9PAF - chains A and B of the 12 polymer chains in the assembly; structure by electron microscopy, 3.82 A resolution.

Chain A (and B):
Name: Vesicle-fusing ATPase
From: Cricetulus griseus
Notes: EC 3.6.4.6; chain B of this document is another copy of the same molecule, construct and numbering; everything in this record applies to it too
UniProt: P18708 (NSF_CRIGR); numbering as in UniProt (aligned over 1-744)
Sequence (747 residues; each row starts with the number of its first residue; numbers below 1 keep their minus sign (Gly-2 is residue -2)):
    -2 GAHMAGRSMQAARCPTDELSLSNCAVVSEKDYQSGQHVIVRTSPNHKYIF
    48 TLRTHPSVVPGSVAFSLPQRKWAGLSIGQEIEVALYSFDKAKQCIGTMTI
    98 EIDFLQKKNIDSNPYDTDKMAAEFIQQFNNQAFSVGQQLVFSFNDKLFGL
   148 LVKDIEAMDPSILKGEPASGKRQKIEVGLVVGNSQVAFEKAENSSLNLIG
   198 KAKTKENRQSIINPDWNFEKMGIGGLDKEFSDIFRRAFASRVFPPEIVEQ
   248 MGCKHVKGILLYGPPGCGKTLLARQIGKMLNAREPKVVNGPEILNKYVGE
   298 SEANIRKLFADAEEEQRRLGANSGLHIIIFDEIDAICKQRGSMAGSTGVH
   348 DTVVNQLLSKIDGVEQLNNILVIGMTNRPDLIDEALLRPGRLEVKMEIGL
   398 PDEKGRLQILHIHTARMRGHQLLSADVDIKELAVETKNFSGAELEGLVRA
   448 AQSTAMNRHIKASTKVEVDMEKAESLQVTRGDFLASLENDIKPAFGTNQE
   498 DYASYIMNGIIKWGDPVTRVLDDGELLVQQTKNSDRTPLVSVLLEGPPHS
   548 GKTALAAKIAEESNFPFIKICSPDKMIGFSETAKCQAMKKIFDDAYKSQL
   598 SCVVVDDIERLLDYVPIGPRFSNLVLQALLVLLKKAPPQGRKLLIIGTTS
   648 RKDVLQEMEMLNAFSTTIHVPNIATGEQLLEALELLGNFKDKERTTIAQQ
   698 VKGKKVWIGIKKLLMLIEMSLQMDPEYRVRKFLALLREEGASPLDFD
Unresolved in the structure: -2 to 0, 154-168, 741-744 (chain B: -2 to 204, 339-344, 461-467, 741-744)
Differences from the reference sequence: expression tag (-2 to 0)
Small-molecule neighbours:
  - ADP (adenosine-5'-diphosphate): Gly219, Ile220, Gly221, Leu223, Pro262, Gly263, Cys264, Gly265, Lys266, Thr267, Leu268, Ile406, His410, Gly438, Ala439, Glu442
  - ATP (adenosine-5'-triphosphate), molecule 1: Asp359, Arg385, Arg388
  - ATP, molecule 2: Tyr502, Met504, Asn505, Gly506, Ile507, Ile508, Trp510, Val514, Pro545, His546, Ser547, Gly548, Lys549, Thr550, Ala551, Leu552, Ile707, Lys708
Curated features (UniProtKB/Swiss-Prot):
  - binding site (ATP): Asn505 to Trp510, Pro545 to Leu552
  - binding site (Mg(2+)): Thr550
  - modified residue: Lys105 (N6-acetyllysine), Ser207 (Phosphoserine), Tyr259 (Phosphotyrosine), Ser569 (Phosphoserine)
Reported in the primary citation:
  - post-translational modification sites: Ser207 (citing earlier work)

How chain A and chain B interact:
Contacting residue pairs (71; chain A residue first):
  Arg205(A) with Glu468(B), hydrogen bond (backbone-backbone); Glu471(B), salt bridge
  Gln206(A) with Glu468(B)
  Ser207(A) with Ser460(B), hydrogen bond; Lys469(B)
  Ile209(A) with Lys458(B)
  Phe231(A) with Asn454(B), hydrogen bond (backbone-side chain); Lys458(B)
  Arg232(A) with Thr451(B), hydrogen bond; Asn454(B); Asp487(B), salt bridge
  Arg233(A) with Arg446(B); Ala447(B); Asp487(B), salt bridge
  Ala236(A) with Met453(B)
  Ser237(A) with Met453(B)
  Val239(A) with Ile457(B), hydrophobic
  Phe240(A) with Leu473(B), hydrophobic
  Ile244(A) with Ala470(B), hydrophobic
  Gln247(A) with His417(B), hydrogen bond
  Met248(A) with Leu419(B), hydrophobic; Met453(B), hydrophobic; Leu473(B), hydrophobic
  Cys250(A) with Gln449(B)
  Lys251(A) with Arg446(B)
  Tyr294(A) with Lys293(B)
  Val295(A) with Asn292(B); Lys293(B)
  Arg303(A) with Glu289(B)
  Gly338(A) with Arg375(B), hydrogen bond (backbone-side chain)
  Ser339(A) with Leu378(B)
  Met340(A) with Gln583(B), hydrogen bond
  Asn352(A) with Glu329(B); Ala332(B)
  Gln353(A) with Asn286(B), hydrogen bond (side chain-backbone)
  Ser356(A) with Asn286(B); Gly287(B), hydrogen bond (side chain-backbone); Asp328(B)
  Gly360(A) with Arg271(B)
  Val361(A) with Arg271(B), hydrogen bond (backbone-side chain)
  Glu362(A) with Asn286(B)
  Gln363(A) with Arg271(B)
  Pro386(A) with Glu440(B); Arg446(B)
  Glu390(A) with Arg446(B), salt bridge
  Gln527(A) with Met716(B); Gln719(B)
  Asn530(A) with Gln719(B)
  Ser531(A) with Glu715(B), hydrogen bond
  Arg533(A) with Leu683(B); Asn685(B); Glu715(B)
  Thr534(A) with Met712(B)
  Pro616(A) with Arg617(B), hydrogen bond (backbone-side chain)
  Phe618(A) with Ile614(B), hydrophobic; Arg617(B), hydrogen bond (backbone-side chain)
  Asn620(A) with Asp610(B)
  Gln624(A) with Arg607(B), hydrogen bond; Asp610(B); Tyr611(B)
  Val628(A) with Ile574(B), hydrophobic
  Leu629(A) with Ile574(B), hydrophobic
  Lys632(A) with Asp571(B)
  Glu654(A) with Pro613(B); Ile614(B)
  Met655(A) with Ile614(B), hydrophobic
  Glu656(A) with Pro613(B); Arg648(B), salt bridge
  Asn659(A) with His546(B)
  Ser662(A) with Met712(B)
  Thr663(A) with Met716(B)
Interface residues without a listed pair, chain A (78 interface residues in all): Ile208, Val245, Glu246, Gly249, His252, Val253, Gly296, Glu297, Glu299, Gln336, Arg337, Ala341, Thr344, Asp348, Thr349, Leu355, Glu381, Arg385, Leu523, Gln526, Asp532, Pro535, Leu536, Lys586, Arg617, Leu623, Ala625, Leu627, Lys631
Interface residues without a listed pair, chain B (68 interface residues in all): Gly263, Thr267, Val284, Pro288, Leu291, Ile326, Lys335, Asn374, Arg413, Ala439, Glu442, Gly443, Ser450, His456, Ala491, Met504, Asn505, Pro570, Lys587, Asp604, Val612, Met720

Summary:
78 residues of chain A and 68 residues of chain B are in contact; the contacts include 14 hydrogen bonds and 5
salt bridges. Among the polar pairs are Arg205(A)-Glu471(B), Arg232(A)-Asp487(B) and Arg233(A)-Asp487(B).
Chain A binds ATP and ADP. From the paper: a modification site at Ser207(A).
Both chains are Vesicle-fusing ATPase (Cricetulus griseus). Entry 9PAF (21bin20S complex (NSF-alphaSNAP-2:1
syntaxin-1a:SNAP-25), non-hydrolyzing, class 6) was determined by electron microscopy together with 9OJR,
9OJU, 9OJZ, 9OK3, 9OK5, 9OKC and 17 further entries from the same study.
